Entry 5VZ5 (X-ray diffraction, 2.59 A resolution); this record covers chains A and B of the 3 polymer chains in the assembly.

Chain A:
Name: HLA class I histocompatibility antigen, B-15 alpha chain
Source organism: Homo sapiens
UniProtKB: P30464 (1B15_HUMAN); residues 1-280 here correspond to UniProt positions 25-304 (UniProt number = residue number + 24)
Amino-acid sequence (280 residues; numbered 1 to 280; the number before each row is that of its first residue):
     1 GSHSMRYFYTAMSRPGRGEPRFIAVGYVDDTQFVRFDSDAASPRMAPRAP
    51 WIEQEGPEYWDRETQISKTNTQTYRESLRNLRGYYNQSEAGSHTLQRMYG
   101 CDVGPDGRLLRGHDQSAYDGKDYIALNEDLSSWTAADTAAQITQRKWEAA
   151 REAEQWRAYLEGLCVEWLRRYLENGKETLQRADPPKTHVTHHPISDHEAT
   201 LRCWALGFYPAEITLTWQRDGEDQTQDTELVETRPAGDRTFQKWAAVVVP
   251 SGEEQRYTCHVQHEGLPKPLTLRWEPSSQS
Disordered / not traced: 278-280
Cystine bridges: Cys101-Cys164, Cys203-Cys259
What the authors report for this chain:
  - conformationally variable residues (helix shift): Arg151

Chain B:
Name: Beta-2-microglobulin
Source organism: Homo sapiens
UniProtKB: P61769 (B2MG_HUMAN); residues 1-99 here correspond to UniProt positions 21-119 (UniProt number = residue number + 20)
Amino-acid sequence (100 residues; numbered 0 to 99; the number before each row is that of its first residue; numbering starts at 0):
     0 MIQRTPKIQVYSRHPAENGKSNFLNCYVSGFHPSDIEVDLLKNGERIEKV
    50 EHSDLSFSKDWSFYLLYYTEFTPTEKDEYACRVNHVTLSQPKIVKWDRDM
Construct notes: initiating methionine (0)
Cystine bridges: Cys25-Cys80

Chain A / chain B interface:
Pairs across the interface (53; chain A residue first):
  Phe8(A) with Phe56(B), hydrophobic
  Tyr9(A) with Phe56(B)
  Thr10(A) with Phe56(B); Phe62(B)
  Met12(A) with Ser33(B), hydrogen bond
  Arg17(A) with Asp34(B), salt bridge
  Val25(A) with Asp53(B); Leu54(B); Ser55(B)
  Tyr27(A) with Ser55(B); Tyr63(B), hydrogen bond
  Gln32(A) with Asp53(B), hydrogen bond
  Arg35(A) with Asp53(B), salt bridge
  Arg48(A) with Asp53(B), salt bridge
  His93(A) with Met0(B)
  Gln96(A) with His31(B), hydrogen bond; Phe56(B); Trp60(B), hydrogen bond (side chain-backbone); Phe62(B)
  Arg97(A) with Phe56(B)
  Gln115(A) with Trp60(B)
  Ser116(A) with Trp60(B)
  Ala117(A) with Trp60(B), hydrophobic
  Asp119(A) with Met0(B); Ile1(B); His31(B)
  Gly120(A) with His31(B), hydrogen bond (backbone-side chain); Trp60(B)
  Lys121(A) with Ile1(B)
  Asp122(A) with Trp60(B), hydrogen bond
  His192(A) with Asp98(B)
  Arg202(A) with Asp98(B), hydrogen bond (side chain-backbone)
  Trp204(A) with Asp98(B); Met99(B), hydrophobic
  Val231(A) with Gln8(B)
  Glu232(A) with Lys6(B), salt bridge; Gln8(B), hydrogen bond (backbone-side chain); Ser28(B)
  Arg234(A) with Gln8(B), hydrogen bond; Tyr10(B); Met99(B), hydrogen bond (side chain-backbone)
  Pro235(A) with Tyr10(B), hydrogen bond (backbone-side chain); Tyr26(B); Leu65(B), hydrophobic
  Ala236(A) with Arg12(B), hydrogen bond (backbone-side chain); Asn24(B), hydrogen bond (backbone-side chain)
  Gly237(A) with Arg12(B), hydrogen bond (backbone-side chain); Leu65(B)
  Asp238(A) with Arg12(B)
  Gln242(A) with Tyr10(B); Ser11(B), hydrogen bond (side chain-backbone); Arg12(B), hydrogen bond (side chain-backbone)
  Trp244(A) with Met99(B), hydrogen bond (side chain-backbone)
Interface residues without a listed pair, chain A (37 interface residues in all): Ile23, Ser92, Thr94, Met98, Thr233
Interface residues without a listed pair, chain B (24 interface residues in all): Arg3

In short:
Chain A and chain B form an interface of 37 and 24 residues respectively, with 18 hydrogen bonds and 4 salt
bridges. Among the polar pairs are Arg17(A)-Asp34(B), Arg35(A)-Asp53(B) and Arg48(A)-Asp53(B). The paper
reports conformational variability at Arg151(A).
Here chain A is HLA class I histocompatibility antigen, B-15 alpha chain and chain B is Beta-2-microglobulin,
both from Homo sapiens. Entry 5VZ5 (Crystal structure of an anaplastic lymphoma kinase-derived neuroblastoma
tumor antigen bound to the Human Major Histocompatibility ...) was determined by X-ray diffraction together
with 6AT9 and 5TXS from the same study.
